PDB entry 5M69 | X-ray diffraction, 1.44 A resolution | chain E

[Chain E]
Name: Thermolysin
From: Bacillus thermoproteolyticus
Notes: EC 3.4.24.27
UniProt: P00800 (THER_BACTH); residues 1-316 here correspond to UniProt positions 233-548 (UniProt number = residue number + 232)
Sequence (316 residues; each row starts with the number of its first residue):
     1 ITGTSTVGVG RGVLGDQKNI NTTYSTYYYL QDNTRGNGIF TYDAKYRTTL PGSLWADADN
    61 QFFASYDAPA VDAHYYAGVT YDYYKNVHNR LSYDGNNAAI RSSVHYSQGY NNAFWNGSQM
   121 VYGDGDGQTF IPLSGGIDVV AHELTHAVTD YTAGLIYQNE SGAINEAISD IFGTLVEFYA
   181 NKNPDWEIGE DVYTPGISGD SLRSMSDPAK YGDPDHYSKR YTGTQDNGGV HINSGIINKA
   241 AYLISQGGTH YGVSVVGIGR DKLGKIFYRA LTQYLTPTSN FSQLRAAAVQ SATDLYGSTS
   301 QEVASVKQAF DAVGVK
Metal / ion sites: Ca2+ site 1: D57, D59, Q61; Ca2+ site 2: D138, E177, D185, E187, E190; Zn2+: H142, H146, E166 (together with 7GR); Ca2+ site 3: E177, N183, D185, E190; Ca2+ site 4: Y193, T194, I197, D200
Residues lining bound ligands:
  - 7GR ((2S)-4-methyl-2-[2-[[oxidanyl(phenylmethoxycarbonylaminomethyl)phosphoryl]amino]ethanoylamino]pentanoic acid): N111, N112, A113, F114, W115, N116, F130, H142, E143, H146, Y157, E166, L202, R203, D226, H231
  - xenon (XE), molecule 1: Y81, Y84, S92, Y93, L144, V148
  - xenon (XE), molecule 2: V139, H142, E143, I188, L202, R203
Swiss-Prot annotation at these positions:
  - active site: E143, H231 (Proton donor)
  - binding site (Ca(2+)): D57, D59, Q61, D138, E177, N183, D185, E187, E190, Y193, T194, I197, D200
  - binding site (Zn(2+)): H142, H146, E166

[In short]
Ligands of chain E: compound 7GR and xenon. The Ca2+ site 1 is built by D57, D59 and Q61. D138, E177, D185,
E187 and E190 coordinate Ca2+ site 2. UniProt lists active-site residues E143 and H231, 13 Ca2+-binding
residues and 3 Zn2+-binding residues.
Chain E is Thermolysin (Bacillus thermoproteolyticus); the structure, Thermolysin in complex with inhibitor
and xenon, was determined by X-ray diffraction (same publication as 5LVD, 5M5F, 5M9W and 5MA7).
